Entry 9B5Y (electron microscopy, 3.49 A resolution); this record covers chains B and N of the 6 polymer chains in the assembly.

[Chain B]
Name: Guanine nucleotide-binding protein G(I)/G(S)/G(T) subunit beta-1
Source organism: Homo sapiens
UniProt: P62873 (GBB1_HUMAN); residue numbers follow UniProt; this construct covers 2-340
Sequence (351 residues; row label = number of the first residue in the row; numbers below 1 keep their minus sign (Met-10 is residue -10)):
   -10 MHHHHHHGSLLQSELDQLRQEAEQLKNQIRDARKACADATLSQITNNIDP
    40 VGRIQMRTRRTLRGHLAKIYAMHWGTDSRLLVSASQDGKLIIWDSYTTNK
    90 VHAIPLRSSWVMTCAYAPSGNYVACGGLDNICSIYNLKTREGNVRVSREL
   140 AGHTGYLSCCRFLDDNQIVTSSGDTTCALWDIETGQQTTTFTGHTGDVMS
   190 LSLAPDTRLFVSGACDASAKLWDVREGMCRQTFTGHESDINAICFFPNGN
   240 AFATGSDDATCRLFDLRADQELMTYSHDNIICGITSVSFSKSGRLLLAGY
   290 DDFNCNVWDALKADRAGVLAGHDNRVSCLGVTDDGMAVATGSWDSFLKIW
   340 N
Not modelled in the structure: -10 to 1
Differences from the reference sequence: expression tag (-10 to 1)
UniProt features mapped onto this chain:
  - modified residue: Ser2 (N-acetylserine), His266 (Phosphohistidine)
  - natural variant: Leu30 (L30F: In MRD42; uncertain significance), Arg52 (R52G: In MRD42), Gly64 (G64V: In MRD42), Asp76 (D76E: In MRD42; D76G: In MRD42), Gly77 (G77S: In MRD42), Lys78 (K78R: In MRD42), Ile80 (I80N: In MRD42; I80T: In MRD42), His91 (H91R: In MRD42; uncertain significance), Ala92 (A92T: In MRD42), Pro94 (P94S: In MRD42), Leu95 (L95P: In MRD42), Arg96 (R96L: In MRD42), 5 further natural variant entries in UniProt

[Chain N]
Name: scFv16
Source organism: Mus musculus
Notes: antibody fragment or engineered binder
Sequence (266 residues; each row starts with the number of its first residue):
     2 VQLVESGGGLVQPGGSRKLSCSASGFAFSSFGMHWVRQAPEKGLEWVAYI
    52 SSGSGTIYYADTVKGRFTISRDDPKNTLFLQMTSLRSEDTAMYYCVRSIY
   102 YYGSSPFDFWGQGTTLTVSAGGGGSGGGGSGGGGSADIVMTQATSSVPVT
   152 PGESVSISCRSSKSLLHSNGNTYLYWFLQRPGQSPQLLIYRMSNLASGVP
   202 DRFSGSGSGTAFTLTISRLEAEDVGVYYCMQHLEYPLTFGAGTKLELLEE
   252 NLYFQGASHHHHHHHH
Not modelled in the structure: 122-136, 249-267
Cystine bridges: Cys22-Cys96, Cys160-Cys230

[How chain B and chain N interact]
Residue-residue contacts (10; chain B residue first):
  Arg68(B) - Tyr103(N)
  Leu69(B) - Tyr103(N)  hydrophobic
  Val90(B) - Tyr102(N)  hydrophobic
  Arg129(B) - Val2(N)
  Arg129(B) - Arg98(N)  hydrogen bond (backbone-side chain)
  Arg129(B) - Ser198(N)
  Glu130(B) - Gly26(N)
  Glu130(B) - Phe27(N)
  Glu130(B) - Ala28(N)  hydrogen bond (backbone-backbone)
  Gly131(B) - Phe32(N)
Also at the interface, not in a pair above, chain B (9 interface residues in all): Asp66, Asp83, His91
Also at the interface, not in a pair above, chain N (10 interface residues in all): Ile100

[In short]
The interface between chain B and chain N involves 9 residues on one side and 10 on the other; the contacts
include 2 hydrogen bonds. Polar contacts include Arg129(B)-Arg98(N) and Glu130(B)-Ala28(N).
Chain B is Guanine nucleotide-binding protein G(I)/G(S)/G(T) subunit beta-1 (Homo sapiens) and chain N is
scFv16 (Mus musculus); the structure, Cryo-EM structure of the LAPTH-bound PTH1R in complex with Gq, was
determined by electron microscopy.
